3GS4 - chains A and B; structure by X-ray diffraction, 1.78 A resolution.

== Chain A (and B) ==
Molecule: Transthyretin
Organism: Homo sapiens
Notes: fragment: to 147; chain B of this document is another copy of the same molecule, construct and numbering; everything in this record applies to it too
UniProtKB: P02766 (TTHY_HUMAN); residues 1-127 here correspond to UniProt positions 21-147 (UniProt number = residue number + 20)
Chain sequence (127 residues; each row starts with the number of its first residue):
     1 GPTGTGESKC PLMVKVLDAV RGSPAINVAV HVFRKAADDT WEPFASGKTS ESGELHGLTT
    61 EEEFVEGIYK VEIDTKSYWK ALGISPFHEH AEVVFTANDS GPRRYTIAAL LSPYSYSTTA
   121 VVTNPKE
Not modelled in the structure: 1-9, 125-127 (chain B: 1-9, 100-102, 125-127)
Swiss-Prot annotation at these positions:
  - binding site (L-thyroxine): Lys15, Glu54, Ser117
  - modified residue: Cys10 (Sulfocysteine), Glu42 (4-carboxyglutamate), Ser52 (Phosphoserine)
  - glycosylation: Asn98 (N-linked (GlcNAc...) asparagine)
Residues lining bound ligands: 7BD (3-[(9H-fluoren-9-ylideneamino)oxy]propanoic acid): Lys15, Leu17, Thr106, Ala108, Ala109, Leu110, Ser117, Thr118, Thr119, Val121
What the authors report for this chain:
  - binding site for 7BD: Lys15, Leu17, Thr106, Ala108, Leu110, Ser117, Thr119, Val121

== Interface between chain A and chain B ==
Pairs across the interface (41):
  Phe87(A) - Phe95(B)  hydrophobic
  Phe87(A) - Tyr105(B)  hydrophobic
  Phe87(A) - Ile107(B)  hydrophobic
  Phe87(A) - Ala120(B)  hydrophobic
  Phe87(A) - Val122(B)  hydrophobic
  His88(A) - Val93(B)
  His88(A) - Val94(B)
  His88(A) - Thr118(B)
  Glu89(A) - Ile68(B)
  Glu89(A) - Val94(B)  hydrogen bond (backbone-backbone)
  Glu89(A) - Thr96(B)  hydrogen bond
  Glu92(A) - Lys70(B)
  Glu92(A) - Glu92(B)
  Glu92(A) - Val94(B)
  Glu92(A) - Tyr116(B)  hydrogen bond (backbone-side chain)
  Val93(A) - His88(B)
  Val94(A) - His88(B)
  Val94(A) - Glu89(B)  hydrogen bond (backbone-backbone)
  Val94(A) - His90(B)
  Phe95(A) - Phe87(B)  hydrophobic
  Thr96(A) - Glu89(B)  hydrogen bond
  Tyr105(A) - Phe87(B)  hydrophobic
  Ile107(A) - Phe87(B)  hydrophobic
  Tyr114(A) - Thr119(B)
  Tyr114(A) - Ala120(B)  hydrogen bond (backbone-backbone)
  Tyr114(A) - Val122(B)  hydrophobic
  Ser115(A) - Thr118(B)  hydrogen bond (side chain-backbone)
  Ser115(A) - Thr119(B)  hydrogen bond
  Tyr116(A) - Glu92(B)  hydrogen bond (side chain-backbone)
  Tyr116(A) - Ser117(B)
  Tyr116(A) - Thr118(B)  hydrogen bond (backbone-backbone)
  Ser117(A) - Tyr116(B)
  Ser117(A) - Ser117(B)
  Thr118(A) - His88(B)
  Thr118(A) - Ser115(B)  hydrogen bond (backbone-side chain)
  Thr118(A) - Tyr116(B)  hydrogen bond (backbone-backbone)
  Thr119(A) - Tyr114(B)
  Thr119(A) - Ser115(B)  hydrogen bond
  Ala120(A) - Phe87(B)  hydrophobic
  Ala120(A) - Tyr114(B)  hydrogen bond (backbone-backbone)
  Val122(A) - Phe87(B)  hydrophobic
Also at the interface, not in a pair above, chain A (21 interface residues in all): Ile68, Lys76, His90
Also at the interface, not in a pair above, chain B (22 interface residues in all): Lys76

== In short ==
Chain A and chain B form an interface of 21 and 22 residues respectively; the contacts include 14 hydrogen
bonds. Polar contacts include Glu89(A)-Thr96(B), Glu92(A)-Tyr116(B) and Ser115(A)-Thr118(B). Bound to chain A:
compound 7BD. UniProt lists 3 L-thyroxine-binding residues on chain A. The paper reports a binding site for
7BD at Lys15(A), Leu17(A) and Thr106(A) among others.
Chain A and chain B are both Transthyretin (Homo sapiens); the structure, Human transthyretin (TTR) complexed
with 3-(9H-fluoren-9-ylideneaminooxy)propanoic acid (inhibitor 15), was determined by X-ray diffraction (same
publication as 3GLZ, 3GS0 and 3GS7).
